PDB entry 2C12 | X-ray diffraction, 2.07 A resolution | chains A and C of the 4 polymer chains in the assembly

== Chain A (and C) ==
Molecule: Nitroalkane oxidase
From: Fusarium oxysporum
Notes: chain C of this document is another copy of the same molecule, construct and numbering; everything in this record applies to it too
UniProt: Q8X1D8 (Q8X1D8_FUSOX); residues 1-439 here = UniProt positions 1-439
Chain sequence (439 residues; numbered 1 to 439; the number before each row is that of its first residue):
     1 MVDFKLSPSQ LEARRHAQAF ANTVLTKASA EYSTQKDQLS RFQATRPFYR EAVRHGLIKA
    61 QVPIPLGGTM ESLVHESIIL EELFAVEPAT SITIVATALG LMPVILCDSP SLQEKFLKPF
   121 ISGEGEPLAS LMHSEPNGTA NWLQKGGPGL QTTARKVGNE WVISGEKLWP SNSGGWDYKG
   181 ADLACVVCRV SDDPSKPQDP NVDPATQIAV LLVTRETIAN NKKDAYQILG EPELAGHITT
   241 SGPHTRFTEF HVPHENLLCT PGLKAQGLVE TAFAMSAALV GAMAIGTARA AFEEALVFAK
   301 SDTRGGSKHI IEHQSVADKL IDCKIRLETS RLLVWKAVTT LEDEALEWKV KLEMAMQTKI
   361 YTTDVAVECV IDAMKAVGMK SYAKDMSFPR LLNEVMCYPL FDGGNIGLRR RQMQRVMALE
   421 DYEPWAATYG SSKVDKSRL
Disordered / not traced: 1, 432-439
Residues lining bound ligands:
  - FAD (flavin-adenine dinucleotide), molecule 1: Leu99, Leu131, Met132, His133, Ser134, Gly138, Thr139, Ala140, Asn141, Trp169, Pro170, Ser171, Leu234, Thr240, Phe273, Cys397, Leu400, Phe401, Asp402, Gly403, Gly404, Ile406, Gly407, Leu408, Arg411
  - FAD, molecule 2: Arg304, Ile310, His313, Val316, Lys375, Ala376, Val377, Gly378, Met379, Tyr382
Swiss-Prot annotation at these positions:
  - active site: Asp402 (Proton acceptor)
  - binding site (FAD): Leu131 to Ser134, Thr139 to Asn141, Trp169 to Ser171, Arg304, His313, Gln314, Lys375 to Met379, Leu400 to Gly404
  - mutagenesis: Ser276 (S276A: Decreases catalytic activity about tenfold), Asp402 (D402E: Decreases enzyme activity about twentyfold; D402N: Almost abolishes enzyme activity towards neutral nitroethane, but retains activity towards anionic nitroethane), Arg409 (R409K: Reduces catalytic activity)
Reported in the primary citation:
  - catalytic residues: Asp402
  - contacts within the chain: Ser276-Asp402 (hydrogen bond), Asp402-Arg409 (hydrogen bond)
  - binding site for spermine: Glu76, Asp402
  - specificity-determining residues: Phe273, Leu408, Arg415
  - binding site for flavin-adenine dinucleotide: Asp402

== Interface between chain A and chain C ==
Pairs across the interface (121):
  Val2(A) with Asp3(C); Lys5(C); Leu6(C), hydrophobic; Gln10(C); Val74(C), hydrophobic
  Asp3(A) with Val2(C); Asp3(C), hydrogen bond (backbone-backbone)
  Phe4(A) with Val2(C); Phe4(C), hydrophobic; Trp335(C); Lys336(C); Thr339(C)
  Lys5(A) with Val2(C)
  Leu6(A) with Val2(C), hydrophobic; Thr428(C); Tyr429(C), hydrophobic
  Arg14(A) with Tyr429(C)
  Ile78(A) with Tyr429(C)
  Glu81(A) with Tyr429(C), hydrogen bond
  Arg289(A) with Trp425(C)
  Phe292(A) with Met417(C), hydrophobic; Trp425(C), hydrophobic
  Glu293(A) with Trp425(C), hydrogen bond
  Leu296(A) with Tyr422(C), hydrophobic
  Lys300(A) with Met417(C), hydrogen bond (side chain-backbone); Ala418(C), hydrogen bond (side chain-backbone); Leu419(C), hydrogen bond (side chain-backbone)
  Ile311(A) with Gln414(C), hydrogen bond (backbone-side chain); Met417(C); Ala418(C), hydrophobic
  Glu312(A) with Gln414(C), hydrogen bond (backbone-side chain)
  His313(A) with Gln414(C)
  Gln314(A) with Arg411(C); Gln414(C)
  Ala317(A) with Gln414(C)
  Asp318(A) with Arg410(C), salt bridge; Arg411(C), salt bridge
  Leu320(A) with Met417(C), hydrophobic
  Ile321(A) with Arg410(C); Met413(C), hydrophobic; Met417(C), hydrophobic
  Asp322(A) with Arg410(C), salt bridge
  Lys324(A) with Glu353(C), salt bridge; Gln357(C), hydrogen bond; Met413(C); Tyr422(C); Pro424(C), hydrogen bond (side chain-backbone); Trp425(C)
  Ile325(A) with Gln357(C); Ile360(C), hydrophobic; Tyr361(C), hydrophobic
  Leu327(A) with Trp425(C), hydrophobic
  Glu328(A) with Leu333(C); Met354(C); Gln357(C); Trp425(C); Thr428(C)
  Thr329(A) with Leu333(C); Tyr361(C)
  Arg331(A) with Trp425(C); Thr428(C); Tyr429(C)
  Leu332(A) with Leu332(C); Leu333(C), hydrophobic; Lys336(C)
  Leu333(A) with Glu328(C); Thr329(C); Leu332(C), hydrophobic
  Trp335(A) with Val2(C), hydrophobic; Phe4(C); Thr428(C); Tyr429(C)
  Lys336(A) with Phe4(C); Leu332(C)
  Glu353(A) with Lys324(C), salt bridge
  Met354(A) with Glu328(C)
  Gln357(A) with Lys324(C), hydrogen bond; Ile325(C); Glu328(C)
  Ile360(A) with Ile325(C), hydrophobic
  Tyr361(A) with Ile325(C), hydrophobic; Thr329(C); Tyr361(C)
  Arg410(A) with Asp318(C), salt bridge; Ile321(C); Asp322(C), salt bridge
  Arg411(A) with Gln314(C); Asp318(C), salt bridge
  Met413(A) with Ile321(C), hydrophobic; Lys324(C)
  Gln414(A) with Ile311(C), hydrogen bond (side chain-backbone); Glu312(C), hydrogen bond (side chain-backbone); His313(C); Gln314(C); Ala317(C)
  Met417(A) with Phe292(C), hydrophobic; Lys300(C), hydrogen bond (backbone-side chain); Ile311(C); Ile321(C), hydrophobic
  Ala418(A) with Ile311(C), hydrophobic
  Leu419(A) with Lys300(C), hydrogen bond (backbone-side chain)
  Tyr422(A) with Leu296(C), hydrophobic; Lys300(C); Lys324(C)
  Pro424(A) with Lys324(C), hydrogen bond (backbone-side chain)
  Trp425(A) with Arg289(C); Glu293(C), hydrogen bond; Lys324(C); Leu327(C), hydrophobic; Glu328(C); Arg331(C)
  Thr428(A) with Leu6(C); Glu328(C); Arg331(C); Trp335(C)
  Tyr429(A) with Leu6(C), hydrophobic; Arg14(C); Ile78(C); Glu81(C), hydrogen bond; Arg331(C); Trp335(C)
Interface residues without a listed pair, chain A (56 interface residues in all): Gln10, Leu11, Val74, Glu82, Thr339, Asp343, Glu420
Interface residues without a listed pair, chain C (56 interface residues in all): Leu11, Glu82, Leu320, Asp343, Glu420

== In short ==
Chain A and chain C each contribute 56 residues to their interface; the contacts include 18 hydrogen bonds and
8 salt bridges. Polar contacts include Asp318(A)-Arg410(C), Asp318(A)-Arg411(C) and Asp322(A)-Arg410(C).
Ligands of chain A: flavin-adenine dinucleotide. The paper reports the catalytic residue Asp402(A); a binding
site for spermine at Glu76(A) and Asp402(A).
Chain A and chain C are both Nitroalkane oxidase (Fusarium oxysporum); the structure, Crystal Structure of
Nitroalkane Oxidase in Complex with Spermine, a Competitive Inhibitor, was determined by X-ray diffraction,
deposited together with 2C0U.
